1QRN - chains C and E of the 5 polymer chains in the assembly; structure by X-ray diffraction, 2.80 A resolution.

Chain C:
Protein: Tax peptide P6A
Chain sequence (9 residues; numbered 1 to 9; the number before each row is that of its first residue):
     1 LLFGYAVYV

Chain E:
Protein: T-cell receptor, beta chain
From: Homo sapiens
Chain sequence (243 residues; row label = number of the first residue in the row; note: 2 numbers in that range are skipped by the numbering (no residue carries them; nothing is unmodelled there)):
     3 GVTQTPKFQV LKTGQSMTLQ CAQDMNHEYM SWYRQDPGMG LRLIHYSVGA GITDQGEVPN
    63 G
    65 YNVSRSTTED FPLRLLSAAP SQTSVYFCAS RPGLAGGRP
   105 EQYFGPGTRL TV
  116A T
   117 EDLKNVFPPE VAVFEPSAEE ISHTQKATLV CLATGFYPDH VELSWWVNGK EVHSGVSTDP
   177 QPLKEQPALN DSRYALSSRL RVSATFWQNP RNHFRCQVQF YGLSENDEWT QDRAKPVTQI
   237 VSAEAWGRAD
Cystine bridges: Cys-23/Cys-92, Cys-147/Cys-212
Reported in the primary citation:
  - conformationally variable residues: Leu-98

Chain C / chain E interface:
Contacting residue pairs - 9 pairs, chain C then chain E:
  Tyr-5(C) / Arg-95(E)
  Tyr-5(C) / Pro-103(E)  hydrophobic
  Ala-6(C) / Leu-98(E)
  Val-7(C) / Leu-98(E)
  Val-7(C) / Ala-99(E)
  Val-7(C) / Gly-100(E)
  Val-7(C) / Gly-101(E)
  Tyr-8(C) / Glu-30(E)  hydrogen bond
  Tyr-8(C) / Leu-98(E)  hydrogen bond (backbone-backbone)

Overview:
Chain C and chain E form an interface of 4 and 7 residues respectively, with 2 hydrogen bonds. Polar contacts
include Tyr-8(C)/Glu-30(E) and Tyr-8(C)/Leu-98(E). The paper reports conformational variability at Leu-98(E).
Here chain C is Tax peptide P6A and chain E is T-cell receptor, beta chain (Homo sapiens). Entry 1QRN (Crystal
structure of human A6 TCR complexed with HLA-A2 bound to altered htlv-1 tax peptide P6A) was determined by
X-ray diffraction, deposited together with 1QSE and 1QSF.
